PDB entry 5X50 | X-ray diffraction, 4.29 A resolution (low resolution: residue-level contacts below are approximate; hydrogen-bond / salt-bridge calls are withheld) | chains A and B of the 12 polymer chains in the assembly

# Chain A
Protein: DNA-directed RNA polymerase subunit
Organism: Komagataella phaffii (strain GS115 / ATCC 20864)
Notes: EC 2.7.7.6
UniProt: C4R4Y0 (C4R4Y0_KOMPG); numbering as in UniProt (aligned over 1-1743)
Amino-acid sequence (1743 residues; each row starts with the number of its first residue):
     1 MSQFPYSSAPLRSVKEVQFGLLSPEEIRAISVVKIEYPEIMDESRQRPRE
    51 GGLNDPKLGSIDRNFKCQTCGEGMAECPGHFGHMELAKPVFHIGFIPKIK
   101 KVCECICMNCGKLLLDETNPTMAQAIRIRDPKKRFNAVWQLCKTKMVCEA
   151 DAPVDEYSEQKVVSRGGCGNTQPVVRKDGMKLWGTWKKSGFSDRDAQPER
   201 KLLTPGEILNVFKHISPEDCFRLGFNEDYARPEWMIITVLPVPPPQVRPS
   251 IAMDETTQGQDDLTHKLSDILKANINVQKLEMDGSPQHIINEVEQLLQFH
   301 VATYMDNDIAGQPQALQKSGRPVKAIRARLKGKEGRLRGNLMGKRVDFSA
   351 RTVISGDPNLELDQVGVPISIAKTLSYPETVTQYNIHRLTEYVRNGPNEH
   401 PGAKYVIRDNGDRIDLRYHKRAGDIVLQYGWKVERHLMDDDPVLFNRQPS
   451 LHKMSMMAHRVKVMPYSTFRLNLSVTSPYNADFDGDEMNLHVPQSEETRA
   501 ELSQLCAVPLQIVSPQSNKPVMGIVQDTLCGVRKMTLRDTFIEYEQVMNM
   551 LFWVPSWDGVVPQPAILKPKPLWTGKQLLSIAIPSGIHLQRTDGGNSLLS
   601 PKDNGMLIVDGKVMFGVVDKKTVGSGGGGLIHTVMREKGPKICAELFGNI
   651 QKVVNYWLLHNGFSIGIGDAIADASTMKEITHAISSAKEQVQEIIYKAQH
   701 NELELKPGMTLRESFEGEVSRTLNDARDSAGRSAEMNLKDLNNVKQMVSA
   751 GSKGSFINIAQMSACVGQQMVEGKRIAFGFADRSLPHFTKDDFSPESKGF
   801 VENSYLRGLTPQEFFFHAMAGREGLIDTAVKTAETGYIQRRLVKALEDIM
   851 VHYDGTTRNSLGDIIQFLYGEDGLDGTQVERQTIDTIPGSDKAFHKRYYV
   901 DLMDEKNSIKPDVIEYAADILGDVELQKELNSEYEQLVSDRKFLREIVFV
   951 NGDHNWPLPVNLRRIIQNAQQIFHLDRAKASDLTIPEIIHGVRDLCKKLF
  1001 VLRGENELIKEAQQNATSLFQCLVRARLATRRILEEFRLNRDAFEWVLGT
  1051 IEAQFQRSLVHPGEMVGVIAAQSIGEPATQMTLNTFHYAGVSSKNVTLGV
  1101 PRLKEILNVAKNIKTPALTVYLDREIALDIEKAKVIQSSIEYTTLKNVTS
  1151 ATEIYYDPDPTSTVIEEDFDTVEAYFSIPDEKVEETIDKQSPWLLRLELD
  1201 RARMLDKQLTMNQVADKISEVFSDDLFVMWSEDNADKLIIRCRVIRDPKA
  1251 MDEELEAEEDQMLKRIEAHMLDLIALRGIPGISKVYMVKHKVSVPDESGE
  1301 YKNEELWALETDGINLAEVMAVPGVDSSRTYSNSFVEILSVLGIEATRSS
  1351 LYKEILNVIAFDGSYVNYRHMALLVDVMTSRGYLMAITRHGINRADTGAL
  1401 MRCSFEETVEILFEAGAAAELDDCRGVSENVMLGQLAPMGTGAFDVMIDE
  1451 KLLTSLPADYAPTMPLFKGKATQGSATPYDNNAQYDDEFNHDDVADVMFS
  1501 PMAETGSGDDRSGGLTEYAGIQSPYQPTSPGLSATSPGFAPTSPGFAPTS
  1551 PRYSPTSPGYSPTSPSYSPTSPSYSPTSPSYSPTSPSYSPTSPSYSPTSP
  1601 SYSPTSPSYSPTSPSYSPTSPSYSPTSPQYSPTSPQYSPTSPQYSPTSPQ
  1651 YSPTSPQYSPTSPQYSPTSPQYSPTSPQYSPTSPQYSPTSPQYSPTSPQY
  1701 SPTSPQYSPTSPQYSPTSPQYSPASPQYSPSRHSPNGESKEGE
Disordered / not traced: 1-5, 162-163, 188-194, 205-206, 947-948, 1088-1095, 1179-1189, 1246-1256, 1458-1743
Ion coordination: Zn2+ site 1: Cys67, Cys70; Zn2+ site 2: Cys107, Cys148, Cys168

# Chain B
Protein: DNA-directed RNA polymerase subunit beta
Organism: Komagataella phaffii (strain GS115 / ATCC 20864)
Notes: EC 2.7.7.6
UniProt: C4QZQ7 (C4QZQ7_KOMPG); numbering as in UniProt (aligned over 1-1227)
Amino-acid sequence (1227 residues; numbered 1 to 1227; the number before each row is that of its first residue):
     1 MSYDPYSIDDTITTEDCWTVISAFFEEKGLVSQQLDSFDEFMETSIQDLV
    51 WEEPRLILDQPAQHTNEKDNINKRYEIRFGKIYLSRPTMTEADGTTHAMF
   101 PQEARLRNLTYSSPVYLDMEKSMFTSIDDEGNPNATLDWQQVHEPIKDGV
   151 EEGNKVHIGKVPIMLRSKFCSLRTLDEVDLYKMKECPYDMGGYFVINGSE
   201 KVLIAQERSAANIVQVFKKAAPSPISHVAEIRSALEKGSRLISTMQIKLY
   251 GREDKGTGRTIKATLPYVKQDIPIVIVFRALGVVPDGEILQHICYDENDW
   301 QMLEMLKPCIEEGFVIQDKEVALDFIGRRGSAALGIRREKRIQYAKDILQ
   351 KELLPHITQEEGFETRKTFFLGYMVNRLLLCALERKDQDDRDHFGKKRLD
   401 LAGPLLANLFRILFRKLTREIYRYMQRCIETDRDFNLNLAVKSTTITSGL
   451 KYSLATGNWGEQKKAMSSRAGVSQVLNRYTYSSTLSHLRRTNTPIGRDGK
   501 LAKPRQLHNTHWGLVCPAETPEGQACGLVKNLSLLSGISIGSPSEPIINF
   551 LEEWGMEPLEDYDPAQHTKSTRIFVNGVWTGIHRDPSMLVSTMRDLRRSG
   601 AISPEVSIIRDIREREFKIFTDVGRVYRPLFIVEDDESKDNKGELRITKE
   651 HIRKIQQGYDDDAMNDDSEEQEQDVYGWSSLVTSGVIEYVDGEEEETIMI
   701 AMTPEDLQTRSLEQKEIDLNDTAKRIKPEMSTSSHHTFTHCEIHPSMILG
   751 VAASIIPFPDHNQSPRNTYQSAMGKQAMGVFLTNYNVRMDTMANILYYPQ
   801 KPLAKTQAMEYLKFRELPAGQNAIVAIACYSGYNQEDSMIMNQSSIDRGL
   851 FRSLFFRSYMDQEKRFGISIVEEFEKPTRATTLRLKHGTYEKLDEDGLIA
   901 PGVRVSGDDIIIGKTTPIPPDTEELGQRTKYHTKRDASTPLRSTENGIVD
   951 QVLLTTNQEGLKFVKVRMRTTKVPQIGDKFASRHGQKGTIGVTYRHEDMP
  1001 FSAEGIVPDLIINPHAIPSRMTVAHLIECLLSKVGSIRGYEGDATPFTDL
  1051 TVDAVSNLLRDNGYQSRGFEVMYNGHTGKKLMAQVFFGPTYYQRLRHMVD
  1101 DKIHARARGPVQVLTRQPVEGRSRDGGLRFGEMERDCMIAHGAAGFLKER
  1151 LMEASDAFRVHVCGICGLMSVIANLKKNQFECRSCKNKTNIYQLHIPYAA
  1201 KLLFQELMAMNIAPRLYTERSGVSMRS
Disordered / not traced: 1-12, 58-76, 122-154, 257-258, 328-338, 431-438, 496-501, 642-643, 656-674, 709-718, 729-736, 919-933, 1225-1227
Ion coordination: Zn2+: Cys1163, Cys1166, Cys1182

# How chain A and chain B interact
Residue-residue contacts (331):
  Tyr6(A) - Leu1175(B)
  Ser7(A) - His1161(B)
  Ser7(A) - Leu1175(B)
  Ser7(A) - Phe1180(B)
  Ser8(A) - Asn1178(B)
  Ala9(A) - Gln1193(B)
  Pro10(A) - Ile1191(B)
  Pro10(A) - Tyr1192(B)
  Pro10(A) - Gln1193(B)
  Leu11(A) - Gln1193(B)
  Arg12(A) - Tyr1192(B)
  Arg12(A) - Gln1193(B)
  Arg12(A) - Leu1194(B)
  Arg12(A) - Thr1218(B)
  Ser13(A) - Thr1218(B)
  Val14(A) - Leu1216(B)
  Lys15(A) - Tyr1217(B)
  Lys15(A) - Arg1220(B)
  Glu16(A) - Leu1216(B)
  Glu16(A) - Tyr1217(B)
  Glu16(A) - Arg1220(B)
  Glu16(A) - Ser1221(B)
  Glu16(A) - Gly1222(B)
  Val17(A) - Arg1215(B)
  Gln18(A) - Ala1213(B)
  Gln18(A) - Pro1214(B)
  Gln18(A) - Arg1215(B)
  Phe19(A) - Ala1213(B)
  Phe19(A) - Pro1214(B)
  Gly20(A) - Ile1212(B)
  Gly20(A) - Ala1213(B)
  Leu21(A) - Asn1211(B)
  Leu21(A) - Ile1212(B)
  Leu22(A) - Asn1211(B)
  Leu22(A) - Ala1213(B)
  Glu26(A) - Arg1215(B)
  Ala29(A) - Ser1184(B)
  Ile30(A) - Leu1168(B)
  Ile30(A) - Ser1184(B)
  Gln68(A) - Ile1172(B)
  Cys70(A) - Ile1172(B)
  Cys70(A) - Asn1174(B)
  Glu72(A) - Ala1173(B)
  Glu72(A) - Leu1175(B)
  Met74(A) - Arg1116(B)
  Ala75(A) - Arg1116(B)
  Glu76(A) - Phe1158(B)
  Glu76(A) - Arg1159(B)
  Glu76(A) - Leu1175(B)
  Cys77(A) - Lys1201(B)
  Pro78(A) - Lys1201(B)
  Gly79(A) - Lys1201(B)
  Gly79(A) - Gln1205(B)
  Phe81(A) - Gln1205(B)
  Phe81(A) - Ala1209(B)
  His92(A) - Met1210(B)
  Trp234(A) - Asn1211(B)
  Pro243(A) - Ala1209(B)
  Gln246(A) - Leu1114(B)
  Gln246(A) - Tyr1198(B)
  Gln246(A) - Leu1202(B)
  Val247(A) - Leu1114(B)
  Pro249(A) - Leu1114(B)
  Glu255(A) - Arg884(B)
  Glu255(A) - Arg935(B)
  Thr256(A) - Ile918(B)
  Thr256(A) - Arg935(B)
  Tyr304(A) - Ala1209(B)
  Leu316(A) - Lys464(B)
  Leu316(A) - Met466(B)
  Lys318(A) - Lys464(B)
  Ser319(A) - Tyr452(B)
  Ser319(A) - Lys463(B)
  Gly320(A) - Lys463(B)
  Gly320(A) - Lys464(B)
  Gly320(A) - Met466(B)
  Ile326(A) - Met1210(B)
  Leu330(A) - Leu1203(B)
  Leu330(A) - Glu1206(B)
  Arg336(A) - Leu1114(B)
  Arg338(A) - Arg1129(B)
  Arg338(A) - Glu1132(B)
  Gly339(A) - Arg1129(B)
  Asn340(A) - Thr1115(B)
  Asn340(A) - Gln1117(B)
  Leu341(A) - Ala1199(B)
  Leu341(A) - Ala1200(B)
  Leu341(A) - Leu1203(B)
  Met342(A) - Arg1135(B)
  Gly343(A) - Arg1129(B)
  Gly343(A) - Phe1130(B)
  Lys344(A) - Gln1117(B)
  Lys344(A) - Arg1129(B)
  Lys344(A) - Phe1130(B)
  Lys344(A) - Leu1151(B)
  Lys344(A) - Asp1156(B)
  Lys344(A) - Pro1197(B)
  Arg345(A) - Gln1117(B)
  Arg345(A) - Pro1118(B)
  Arg345(A) - Glu1120(B)
  Arg345(A) - Gly1127(B)
  Arg345(A) - Leu1128(B)
  Arg345(A) - Arg1129(B)
  Arg345(A) - Ser1155(B)
  Val346(A) - Leu1128(B)
  Val346(A) - Phe1130(B)
  Val346(A) - Ala1154(B)
  Asp347(A) - Arg1106(B)
  Asp347(A) - Arg1108(B)
  Asp347(A) - Gly1109(B)
  Asp347(A) - Pro1118(B)
  Asp347(A) - Ala1154(B)
  Phe348(A) - Arg1106(B)
  Phe348(A) - Ala1107(B)
  Phe348(A) - Arg1150(B)
  Ser349(A) - Ala1105(B)
  Ser349(A) - Arg1106(B)
  Ser349(A) - Leu1128(B)
  Ala350(A) - His1104(B)
  Ala350(A) - Ala1105(B)
  Ala350(A) - Leu1128(B)
  Arg351(A) - Lys1102(B)
  Arg351(A) - Ile1103(B)
  Arg351(A) - His1104(B)
  Arg351(A) - Leu1128(B)
  Thr352(A) - Ile1103(B)
  Val353(A) - Gly977(B)
  Val353(A) - Val1099(B)
  Asp357(A) - Tyr833(B)
  Pro358(A) - Ser831(B)
  Pro358(A) - Gly832(B)
  Pro358(A) - Tyr833(B)
  Asn359(A) - Tyr833(B)
  Thr374(A) - Ala1105(B)
  Leu375(A) - Arg1106(B)
  Arg413(A) - Arg1108(B)
  Asn446(A) - Glu1134(B)
  Gln448(A) - Glu1134(B)
  Ser450(A) - Met1133(B)
  Ser450(A) - Glu1134(B)
  Ser450(A) - Cys1137(B)
  His452(A) - Cys1137(B)
  Lys453(A) - His1141(B)
  Met456(A) - Glu1134(B)
  Met456(A) - Met1138(B)
  Met456(A) - His1141(B)
  Tyr466(A) - Ile976(B)
  Ser467(A) - Gln975(B)
  Ser467(A) - Val1099(B)
  Ser467(A) - Asp1100(B)
  Ser467(A) - Ile1103(B)
  Thr468(A) - Ile976(B)
  Thr468(A) - Val1099(B)
  Arg470(A) - Tyr833(B)
  Arg470(A) - Gly991(B)
  Leu473(A) - Gln835(B)
  Thr476(A) - Glu836(B)
  Phe483(A) - Gln835(B)
  Phe483(A) - Glu836(B)
  Phe483(A) - Ser838(B)
  Phe483(A) - Thr989(B)
  Asp484(A) - Lys979(B)
  Asp484(A) - Lys987(B)
  Gly485(A) - Thr989(B)
  Glu487(A) - Lys1102(B)
  Asn489(A) - Leu1128(B)
  His491(A) - Phe1130(B)
  Val492(A) - Arg1150(B)
  Pro493(A) - Phe1146(B)
  Pro493(A) - Arg1150(B)
  Gln494(A) - Glu1149(B)
  Gln494(A) - Arg1150(B)
  Ser495(A) - Glu1149(B)
  Thr498(A) - Phe1146(B)
  Thr498(A) - Glu1149(B)
  Glu501(A) - Ala1143(B)
  Glu501(A) - Gly1145(B)
  Glu501(A) - Phe1146(B)
  Leu505(A) - His1141(B)
  Gln511(A) - His1141(B)
  Val525(A) - Glu836(B)
  Gln526(A) - Gln835(B)
  Gln526(A) - Glu836(B)
  Gln526(A) - His1015(B)
  Asp527(A) - Cys829(B)
  Asp527(A) - Gly832(B)
  Asp527(A) - Asn834(B)
  Asp527(A) - Gln835(B)
  Asp527(A) - Asn1013(B)
  Asp527(A) - His1015(B)
  Thr528(A) - Gln835(B)
  Cys530(A) - His1015(B)
  Glu543(A) - Lys1079(B)
  Leu658(A) - Cys829(B)
  Leu659(A) - Tyr830(B)
  Leu659(A) - Asn1074(B)
  Leu659(A) - His1076(B)
  Leu659(A) - Leu1081(B)
  His660(A) - Asn1074(B)
  His660(A) - Thr1077(B)
  His660(A) - Lys1080(B)
  His660(A) - Leu1081(B)
  Asn661(A) - Leu1081(B)
  Asn661(A) - Met1082(B)
  Asn661(A) - Ala1083(B)
  Gly662(A) - Leu1081(B)
  Gly662(A) - Ala1083(B)
  Phe663(A) - Ala828(B)
  Phe663(A) - Cys829(B)
  Ser664(A) - Ile827(B)
  Ser664(A) - Ala828(B)
  Ser664(A) - Gln1084(B)
  Ser664(A) - Val1085(B)
  Ser664(A) - Phe1086(B)
  Ile665(A) - Ile827(B)
  Ile665(A) - Pro1014(B)
  Ile665(A) - Phe1086(B)
  Gly666(A) - Phe1069(B)
  Gly666(A) - Phe1086(B)
  Ile667(A) - Leu1026(B)
  Ile667(A) - Arg1067(B)
  Ile667(A) - Phe1069(B)
  Ile667(A) - Phe1086(B)
  Ile671(A) - Arg1067(B)
  Met677(A) - Thr722(B)
  Met747(A) - Pro1014(B)
  Met747(A) - His1015(B)
  Met747(A) - Pro1018(B)
  Ser752(A) - His1015(B)
  Lys753(A) - His1015(B)
  Lys753(A) - Pro1018(B)
  Lys753(A) - Ser1019(B)
  Asn758(A) - Pro1018(B)
  Asn758(A) - Ser1019(B)
  Asn758(A) - Met1021(B)
  Gln761(A) - Met1021(B)
  Met762(A) - Met1021(B)
  Met762(A) - Val1023(B)
  Ala777(A) - Asn509(B)
  Gly779(A) - Asp390(B)
  Gly779(A) - His393(B)
  Gly779(A) - His508(B)
  Gly779(A) - Asn509(B)
  Phe780(A) - Thr510(B)
  Phe780(A) - Glu695(B)
  Phe780(A) - Glu696(B)
  Ala781(A) - Glu696(B)
  Arg783(A) - Glu695(B)
  Arg783(A) - Glu696(B)
  Arg783(A) - Thr697(B)
  Arg783(A) - Ile698(B)
  Ser784(A) - Asn509(B)
  Pro786(A) - Glu695(B)
  Pro786(A) - Ile698(B)
  Pro786(A) - Met699(B)
  Pro786(A) - Ile700(B)
  His787(A) - Trp512(B)
  His787(A) - Ile700(B)
  His787(A) - Met702(B)
  His787(A) - Glu742(B)
  Lys790(A) - Arg613(B)
  Glu802(A) - Ile726(B)
  Asn803(A) - Arg725(B)
  Asn803(A) - Ile726(B)
  Tyr805(A) - His761(B)
  Tyr805(A) - Gln763(B)
  Tyr805(A) - Met1021(B)
  Leu806(A) - His761(B)
  Leu806(A) - Val1052(B)
  Arg807(A) - Thr722(B)
  Arg807(A) - Ala723(B)
  Arg807(A) - Lys724(B)
  Arg807(A) - Arg725(B)
  Arg807(A) - Ile726(B)
  Arg807(A) - His761(B)
  Gly808(A) - Arg725(B)
  Gly808(A) - Asp760(B)
  Gly808(A) - His761(B)
  Leu809(A) - Asp760(B)
  Leu809(A) - Phe1047(B)
  Thr810(A) - Phe1047(B)
  Pro811(A) - Pro745(B)
  Pro811(A) - Phe1047(B)
  Phe814(A) - Pro759(B)
  Phe814(A) - Asn767(B)
  Phe815(A) - His508(B)
  Phe815(A) - Trp512(B)
  His817(A) - Gln763(B)
  His817(A) - Ser764(B)
  Ala818(A) - Ser764(B)
  Met819(A) - Leu507(B)
  Met819(A) - Asn509(B)
  Arg822(A) - Arg505(B)
  Arg822(A) - Leu507(B)
  Arg822(A) - Pro517(B)
  Leu825(A) - Thr768(B)
  Leu825(A) - Tyr769(B)
  Ile826(A) - Gln506(B)
  Ala829(A) - Gly523(B)
  Gln839(A) - Met1133(B)
  Arg840(A) - Glu1132(B)
  Val843(A) - Asp1136(B)
  Lys844(A) - Glu1132(B)
  Lys844(A) - Arg1135(B)
  Glu847(A) - Arg1135(B)
  Glu1064(A) - Ala1140(B)
  Met1065(A) - Ile1139(B)
  Val1068(A) - Asp1136(B)
  Val1068(A) - Ala1140(B)
  Gln1072(A) - Cys1137(B)
  Lys1264(A) - Lys307(B)
  Leu1412(A) - Leu1207(B)
  Val1427(A) - Ile1139(B)
  Val1431(A) - Leu1151(B)
  Met1432(A) - Pro1197(B)
  Met1432(A) - Ala1200(B)
  Leu1433(A) - His1195(B)
  Leu1433(A) - Ile1196(B)
  Leu1433(A) - Pro1197(B)
  Gly1434(A) - Lys1148(B)
  Gly1434(A) - Met1152(B)
  Gln1435(A) - Lys1148(B)
  Leu1436(A) - Ala1144(B)
  Leu1436(A) - Gly1145(B)
  Leu1436(A) - Lys1148(B)
  Ala1437(A) - Ala1144(B)
  Met1439(A) - Ile1139(B)
  Met1439(A) - Gly1142(B)
  Met1439(A) - Ala1144(B)
  Thr1441(A) - Gly1142(B)
  Gly1442(A) - Ala1144(B)
Interface residues without a listed pair, chain A (202 interface residues in all): Ile27, Pro241, Pro244, Asp254, Met305, Gln317, Arg329, Lys333, Glu334, Leu337, Ile354, Ser355, Gly356, Pro368, Ile371, Glu434, Leu444, Pro449, Ser455, Asp482, Asn655, Gly668, Ala674, Thr681, Gly754, Val771, Phe778, Gln812, Gly821, Gly836, Phe1413, Gly1416, Leu1421, Ser1428, Gly1440
Interface residues without a listed pair, chain B (184 interface residues in all): Glu304, Gln462, Ala465, Thr520, Arg628, Asn762, Pro765, Asp837, Gly988, Ile990, Ile1027, Leu1030, Val1119, Gly1131, Cys1166, Ser1170, Met1208, Glu1219

# Overview
202 residues of chain A and 184 residues of chain B are in contact. Cys67(A) and Cys70(A) form the Zn2+ site
1. The Zn2+ site 2 is built by Cys107(A), Cys148(A) and Cys168(A).
Chain A is DNA-directed RNA polymerase subunit and chain B is DNA-directed RNA polymerase subunit beta, both
from Komagataella phaffii (strain GS115 / ATCC 20864); the structure, RNA Polymerase II from Komagataella
Pastoris (Type-2 crystal), was determined by X-ray diffraction (same publication as 5X4Z and 5X51).
